Entry 7KY9 (electron microscopy, 4.05 A resolution (low resolution: residue-level contacts below are approximate; hydrogen-bond / salt-bridge calls are withheld)); this record covers chains A and B.

== Chain A ==
Molecule: Phospholipid-transporting ATPase DNF2
Organism: Saccharomyces cerevisiae (strain ATCC 204508 / S288c)
Notes: EC 7.6.2.1
Reference sequence: Q12675 (ATC4_YEAST); residues 1-1612 here = UniProt positions 1-1612
Sequence (1612 residues; numbered 1 to 1612; the number before each row is that of its first residue):
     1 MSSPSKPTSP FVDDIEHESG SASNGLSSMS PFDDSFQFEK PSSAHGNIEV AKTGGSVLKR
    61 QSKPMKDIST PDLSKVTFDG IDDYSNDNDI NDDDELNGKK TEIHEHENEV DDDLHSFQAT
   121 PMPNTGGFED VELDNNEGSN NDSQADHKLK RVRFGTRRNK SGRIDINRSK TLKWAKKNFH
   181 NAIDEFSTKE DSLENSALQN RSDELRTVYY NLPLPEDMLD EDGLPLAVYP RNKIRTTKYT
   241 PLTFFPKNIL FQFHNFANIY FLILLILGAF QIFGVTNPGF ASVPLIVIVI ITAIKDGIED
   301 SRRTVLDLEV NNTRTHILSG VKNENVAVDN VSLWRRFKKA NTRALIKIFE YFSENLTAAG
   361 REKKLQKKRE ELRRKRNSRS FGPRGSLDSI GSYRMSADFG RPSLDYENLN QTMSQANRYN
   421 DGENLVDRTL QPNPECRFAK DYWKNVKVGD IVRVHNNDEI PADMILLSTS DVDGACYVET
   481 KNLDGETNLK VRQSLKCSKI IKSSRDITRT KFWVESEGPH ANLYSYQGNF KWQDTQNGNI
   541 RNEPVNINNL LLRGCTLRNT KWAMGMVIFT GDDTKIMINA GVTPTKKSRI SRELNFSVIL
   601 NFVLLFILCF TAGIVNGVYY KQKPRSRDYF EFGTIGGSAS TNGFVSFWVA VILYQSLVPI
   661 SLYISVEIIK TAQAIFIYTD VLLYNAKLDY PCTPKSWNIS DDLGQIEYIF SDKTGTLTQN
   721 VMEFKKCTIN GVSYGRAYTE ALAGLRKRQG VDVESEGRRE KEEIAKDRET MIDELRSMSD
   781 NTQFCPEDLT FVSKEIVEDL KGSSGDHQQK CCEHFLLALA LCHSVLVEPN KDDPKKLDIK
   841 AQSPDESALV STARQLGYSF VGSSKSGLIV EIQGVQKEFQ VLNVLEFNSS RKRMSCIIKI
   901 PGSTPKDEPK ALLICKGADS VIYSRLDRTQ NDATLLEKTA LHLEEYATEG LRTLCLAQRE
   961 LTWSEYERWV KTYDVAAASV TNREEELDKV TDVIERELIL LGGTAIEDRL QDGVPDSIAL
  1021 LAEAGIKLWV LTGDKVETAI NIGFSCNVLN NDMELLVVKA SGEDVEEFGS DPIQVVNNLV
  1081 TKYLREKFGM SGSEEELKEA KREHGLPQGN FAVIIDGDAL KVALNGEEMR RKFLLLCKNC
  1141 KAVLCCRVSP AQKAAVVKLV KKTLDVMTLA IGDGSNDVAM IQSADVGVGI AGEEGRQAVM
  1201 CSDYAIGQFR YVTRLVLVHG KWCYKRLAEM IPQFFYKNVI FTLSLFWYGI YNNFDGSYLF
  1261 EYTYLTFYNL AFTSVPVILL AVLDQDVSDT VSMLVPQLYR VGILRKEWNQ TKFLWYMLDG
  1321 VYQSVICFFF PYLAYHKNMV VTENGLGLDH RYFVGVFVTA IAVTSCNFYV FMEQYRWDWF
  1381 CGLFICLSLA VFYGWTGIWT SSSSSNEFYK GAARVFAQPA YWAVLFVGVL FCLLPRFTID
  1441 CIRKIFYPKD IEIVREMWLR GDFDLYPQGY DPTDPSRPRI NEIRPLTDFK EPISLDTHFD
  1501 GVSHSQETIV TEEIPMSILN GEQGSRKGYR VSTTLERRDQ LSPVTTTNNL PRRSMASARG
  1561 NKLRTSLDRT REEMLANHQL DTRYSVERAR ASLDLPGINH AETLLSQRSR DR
Unresolved in the structure: 1-281, 302-579, 903-907, 1475-1612
Swiss-Prot annotation at these positions:
  - region (Involved in phosphatidylcholine substrate selection): Ile272 to Gly279, Glu631 to Ile635
  - active site: Asp712 (4-aspartylphosphate intermediate)
  - binding site (ATP): Asp712, Lys713, Thr714, Glu846, Phe887, Ser889, Lys892, Lys916, Arg952, Thr953, Thr1032, Gly1033, Asp1034, Arg1147, Lys1153, Asn1176, Asp1177
  - binding site (Mg(2+)): Asp712, Thr714, Asp1173, Asp1177
  - binding site (a 1,2-diacyl-sn-glycero-3-phospho-L-serine): Arg1436
  - site: Ile660 (Involved in the release of the transported lipid into the cytosolic leaflet)
  - modified residue: Thr70 (Phosphothreonine), Ser85 (Phosphoserine), Ser389 (Phosphoserine), Ser392 (Phosphoserine), Ser396 (Phosphoserine), Ser403 (Phosphoserine), Tyr406 (Phosphotyrosine), Thr782 (Phosphothreonine), Ser1542 (Phosphoserine), Ser1592 (Phosphoserine)
  - cross-link: Lys938 (Glycyl lysine isopeptide (Lys-Gly) (interchain with G-Cter in ubiquitin))
  - mutagenesis: Asn258 (N258S: Decreases glucosylceramide and phosphatidylcholine import into cells), Ser386 (S386A: Loss of activity; when associated with A-396; A-403; A-1566 and A-1592; S386D: No apparent gain of activity; when associated with D-396; D-403; D-1566 and D-1592), Ser396 (S396A: Loss of activity; when associated with A-386; A-403; A-1566 and A-1592; S396D: No apparent gain of activity; when associated with D-386; D-403; D-1566 and D-1592), Ser403 (S403A: Loss of activity; when associated with A-386; A-396; A-1566 and A-1592; S403D: No apparent gain of activity; when associated with D-386; D-396; D-1566 and D-1592), Gln655 (Q655N: Decreases phosphatidylcholine import into cells, but does not apparently affect glucosylceramide transport), Ser1566 (S1566A: Loss of activity; when associated with A-386; A-396; A-403 and A-1592; S1566D: No apparent gain of activity; when associated with D-386; D-396; D-403 and D-1592), Ser1592 (S1592A: Loss of activity; when associated with A-386; A-396; A-403 and A-1566; S1592D: No apparent gain of activity; when associated with D-386; D-396; D-403 and D-1566)
Ligand contacts:
  - ADP (adenosine-5'-diphosphate): Thr714, Ser843, Asp845, Glu846, Phe887, Lys892, Met894, Lys916, Gly917, Ala918, Arg952, Thr953, Leu954, Thr1032, Gly1033, Asp1034, Asn1176
  - tetrafluoroaluminate (ALF): Thr714, Gln842, Pro844, Glu1193
  - Mg2+ (MG): Gly1174, Ser1175, Glu1193, Glu1194, Gly1195

== Chain B ==
Molecule: Alkylphosphocholine resistance protein LEM3
Organism: Saccharomyces cerevisiae (strain ATCC 204508 / S288c)
Reference sequence: P42838 (LEM3_YEAST); residue numbers follow UniProt; this construct covers 1-414
Sequence (414 residues; row label = number of the first residue in the row):
     1 MVNFDLGQVG EVFRRKDKGA IVSGDNPEEE EDVDASEFEE DEVKPVRTKN RRPKEDAFTQ
    61 QRLAAINPVL TPRTVLPLYL LIAVVFVIVG GCILAQNSKV DEVTIYYQDC MTNATSSWSD
   121 IPSEHWQFVF HKYKTYNTAP QWRFVDDESD DFTKQRGTCQ IRFTTPSDMK NNVYLNYVLE
   181 KFAANHRRYV LSFSEDQIRG EDASYETVHD ATGINCKPLS KNADGKIYYP CGLIANSMFN
   241 DTFPLQLTNV GDTSNNYSLT NKGINWESDK KRYKKTKYNY TQIAPPPYWE KMYPDGYNET
   301 NIPDIQDWEE FQNWMRPGAF DKITKLIRIN KNDTLPAGEY QLDIGLHWPV LEFNGKKGIY
   361 LTHGSHLGGR NPFLGIVYLI GGCICAAMAL ILLTFWLFGG RKIADASSLS WNMK
Unresolved in the structure: 1-49
Swiss-Prot annotation at these positions:
  - region: Gly400 to Lys414 (Required for localization to the plasma membrane)
  - modified residue: Ser36 (Phosphoserine)
  - glycosylation (N-linked (GlcNAc...) asparagine): Asn113, Asn240, Asn256, Asn279, Asn298, Asn332
  - mutagenesis: Arg51 (R51A: Increases glucosylceramide transport activity of DNF1 and DNF2, but not their phosphatidylethanolamine or phosphatidylcholine transport activity), Ala65 (A65V: Mildly reduces interaction with DNF1), Ala83 (A83T: Reduces interaction with DNF1), Cys110 (C110A: Strongly reduces interaction with DNF1. Mildly resistant to miltefosine. Decreases protein level. Normal protein level; when associated with C-159), Cys159 (C159A: Strongly reduces interaction with DNF1. Mildly resistant to miltefosine. Decreases protein level. Normal protein level; when associated with C-110), Cys216 (C216A: Decreases DNF1 activity. Reduces interaction with DNF1. Resistant to miltefosine. Sensitive to duramycin), Cys231 (C231A: Mildly decreases DNF1 activity. Reduces interaction with DNF1. Resistant to miltefosine), Ser237 (S237L: Strongly reduces interaction with DNF1), Gly375 (G375E: Reduces interaction with DNF1), Ala404 (A404V: Strongly reduces interaction with DNF1)
Disulfides: Cys110-Cys159, Cys216-Cys231
Covalent attachments: N-acetylglucosamine (NAG) linked to Asn240, Asn256, Asn298, Asn332
What the authors report for this chain:
  - mutagenesis - R51A (1.5- to 2-fold): increased catalytic activity on GlcCer
  - mutagenesis - R51A: unchanged catalytic activity on PC or PE
  - mutagenesis - R51A: unchanged localization
  - specificity-determining residues: Arg51

== How chain A and chain B interact ==
Residue-residue contacts (129):
  Ser626(A) - Phe353(B)
  Tyr629(A) - Tyr288(B)
  Tyr629(A) - Glu352(B)
  Tyr629(A) - Phe353(B)
  Phe630(A) - Phe182(B)
  Phe630(A) - Leu233(B)
  Phe630(A) - Ser237(B)
  Phe630(A) - Tyr288(B)
  Phe630(A) - Phe353(B)
  Glu631(A) - Arg188(B)
  Glu631(A) - Tyr189(B)
  Glu631(A) - Leu233(B)
  Gly633(A) - Arg188(B)
  Ile652(A) - Arg187(B)
  Leu653(A) - Arg187(B)
  Phe676(A) - Gln61(B)
  Thr679(A) - Thr59(B)
  Thr679(A) - Gln60(B)
  Asp680(A) - Gln60(B)
  Val681(A) - Pro53(B)
  Val681(A) - Lys54(B)
  Val681(A) - Gln60(B)
  Leu682(A) - Gln60(B)
  Tyr684(A) - Arg51(B)
  Tyr684(A) - Arg52(B)
  Tyr684(A) - Pro53(B)
  Asp689(A) - Arg51(B)
  Asp689(A) - Arg52(B)
  Pro691(A) - Arg51(B)
  Tyr1248(A) - Ala319(B)
  Tyr1251(A) - Asn185(B)
  Asn1252(A) - Asn185(B)
  Asp1255(A) - His186(B)
  Asp1255(A) - Arg187(B)
  Asp1255(A) - Arg188(B)
  Gln1285(A) - Gln61(B)
  Asp1289(A) - Arg62(B)
  Gln1297(A) - Trp411(B)
  Phe1330(A) - Phe373(B)
  Phe1330(A) - Val377(B)
  Leu1333(A) - Asn371(B)
  Leu1333(A) - Phe373(B)
  Ala1334(A) - Asn371(B)
  Ala1334(A) - Phe373(B)
  Tyr1335(A) - Phe320(B)
  His1336(A) - Lys322(B)
  His1336(A) - Asn371(B)
  His1336(A) - Phe373(B)
  Lys1337(A) - Arg370(B)
  Lys1337(A) - Asn371(B)
  Lys1337(A) - Pro372(B)
  Asn1338(A) - Tyr360(B)
  Asn1338(A) - Gly369(B)
  Asn1338(A) - Arg370(B)
  Met1339(A) - Lys322(B)
  Met1339(A) - Ile323(B)
  Met1339(A) - Thr324(B)
  Val1340(A) - Asn176(B)
  Val1340(A) - Tyr360(B)
  Val1341(A) - Leu367(B)
  Val1341(A) - Gly368(B)
  Glu1343(A) - Ser365(B)
  Glu1343(A) - His366(B)
  Asn1344(A) - Tyr174(B)
  Asn1344(A) - Trp266(B)
  Gly1345(A) - Ile264(B)
  Gly1345(A) - Leu326(B)
  Leu1346(A) - Ile264(B)
  Leu1346(A) - Arg316(B)
  Leu1346(A) - Leu326(B)
  Asp1349(A) - Pro317(B)
  Asp1349(A) - Gly318(B)
  Asp1349(A) - Ala319(B)
  Asp1349(A) - Thr324(B)
  His1350(A) - Arg316(B)
  His1350(A) - Pro317(B)
  His1350(A) - Ala319(B)
  Arg1351(A) - Val190(B)
  Arg1351(A) - Ala319(B)
  Tyr1375(A) - Asn67(B)
  Arg1376(A) - Gln61(B)
  Arg1376(A) - Leu63(B)
  Arg1376(A) - Ala65(B)
  Arg1376(A) - Asn67(B)
  Trp1377(A) - Ala65(B)
  Trp1377(A) - Ile66(B)
  Trp1377(A) - Asn67(B)
  Trp1377(A) - Pro68(B)
  Asp1378(A) - Ala64(B)
  Asp1378(A) - Ala65(B)
  Trp1379(A) - Ala64(B)
  Phe1380(A) - Leu63(B)
  Asn1406(A) - Glu195(B)
  Glu1407(A) - Phe193(B)
  Tyr1409(A) - Ser268(B)
  Tyr1409(A) - Lys271(B)
  Lys1410(A) - Ser268(B)
  Ala1413(A) - Trp266(B)
  Arg1414(A) - Asn265(B)
  Arg1414(A) - Trp266(B)
  Pro1419(A) - His366(B)
  Ala1420(A) - Leu367(B)
  Ala1423(A) - Tyr378(B)
  Phe1426(A) - Tyr378(B)
  Val1427(A) - Val377(B)
  Val1427(A) - Tyr378(B)
  Leu1430(A) - Phe86(B)
  Phe1431(A) - Ile380(B)
  Phe1431(A) - Gly381(B)
  Phe1437(A) - Leu70(B)
  Phe1437(A) - Tyr79(B)
  Thr1438(A) - Met388(B)
  Cys1441(A) - Leu70(B)
  Cys1441(A) - Tyr79(B)
  Lys1444(A) - Leu70(B)
  Ile1445(A) - Arg401(B)
  Pro1448(A) - Arg401(B)
  Asp1450(A) - Leu409(B)
  Ile1453(A) - Ser408(B)
  Arg1455(A) - Asn67(B)
  Arg1455(A) - Pro68(B)
  Glu1456(A) - Val69(B)
  Glu1456(A) - Ile403(B)
  Glu1456(A) - Ala404(B)
  Met1457(A) - Ala404(B)
  Leu1459(A) - Asn67(B)
  Arg1460(A) - Lys402(B)
  Arg1460(A) - Ala404(B)
  Gln1468(A) - Arg62(B)
Interface residues without a listed pair, chain A (86 interface residues in all): Lys623, Arg627, Val649, Ser1257, Leu1283, Ser1288, Phe1329, Tyr1332, Thr1342, Leu1348, Val1354, Asp1440, Val1454, Trp1458
Interface residues without a listed pair, chain B (79 interface residues in all): Glu55, Phe58, Ala183, Ile198, Arg272, Asn313, Asp321, Lys325, Asp405

== Summary ==
The interface between chain A and chain B involves 86 residues on one side and 79 on the other. Chain A binds
ADP, tetrafluoroaluminate and Mg2+. N-acetylglucosamine is covalently linked to Asn240(B), Asn256(B),
Asn298(B) and Asn332(B). From the paper: R51A of chain B increases catalytic activity on GlcCer; the
specificity determinant Arg51(B).
Chain A is Phospholipid-transporting ATPase DNF2 and chain B is Alkylphosphocholine resistance protein LEM3,
both from Saccharomyces cerevisiae (strain ATCC 204508 / S288c); the structure, Structure of the S. cerevisiae
phosphatidylcholine flippase Dnf2-Lem3 complex in the E1-ADP state, was determined by electron microscopy,
deposited together with 7KY5, 7KY6, 7KY7, 7KY8, 7KYA, 7KYB and 7KYC.
